PDB entry 4MVJ | X-ray diffraction, 2.85 A resolution | chain A

Chain A:
Molecule: Glyceraldehyde-3-phosphate dehydrogenase A
Source organism: Escherichia coli
Notes: EC 1.2.1.12
Reference sequence: C9QTS9 (C9QTS9_ECOD1); residues 1-331 here = UniProt positions 1-331
Sequence (355 residues; numbered -23 to 331; the number before each row is that of its first residue; numbers below 1 keep their minus sign (Met-23 is residue -23)):
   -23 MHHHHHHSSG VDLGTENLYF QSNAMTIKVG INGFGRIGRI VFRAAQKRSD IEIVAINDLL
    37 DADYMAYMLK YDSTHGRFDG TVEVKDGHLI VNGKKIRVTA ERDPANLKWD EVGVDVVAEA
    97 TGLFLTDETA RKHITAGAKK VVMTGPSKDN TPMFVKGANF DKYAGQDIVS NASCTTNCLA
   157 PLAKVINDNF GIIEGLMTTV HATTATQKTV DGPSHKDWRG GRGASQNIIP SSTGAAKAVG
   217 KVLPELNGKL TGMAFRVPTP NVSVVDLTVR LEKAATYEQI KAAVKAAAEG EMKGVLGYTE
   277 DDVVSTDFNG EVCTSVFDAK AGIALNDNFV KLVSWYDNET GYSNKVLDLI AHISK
Not modelled in the structure: -23 to 0
Modified positions: Lys46 (n(6)-acetyllysine; ALY)
Sequence notes: expression tag (-23 to 0)
Ion coordination: Na+: Ala21, Arg24, Ile27
Residues lining bound ligands: pyrophosphate (POP): Gly11, Arg12, Ile13, Gly14, Ala181
What the authors report for this chain:
  - post-translational modification sites: Lys46, Lys116, Lys184, Lys249, Lys257
  - binding site for phosphate ion: Lys257

Summary:
Chain A binds pyrophosphate. Ala21, Arg24 and Ile27 form the Na+ site. From the paper: a binding site for
phosphate ion at Lys257; modification sites Lys46, Lys116 and Lys184 among others.
Chain A is Glyceraldehyde-3-phosphate dehydrogenase A (Escherichia coli); the structure, 2.85 Angstrom
Resolution Crystal Structure of Glyceraldehyde 3-phosphate Dehydrogenase A (gapA) from Escherichia coli
Modified by ..., was determined by X-ray diffraction, deposited together with 4MVA and 4K6A.
